Entry 5JUG (X-ray diffraction, 0.96 A resolution); this record covers chain A.

[Chain A]
Molecule: beta-1,4-mannanase
Source organism: Streptomyces sp. NRRL B-16215
Notes: EC 3.2.1.78
Amino-acid sequence (168 residues; numbered 6 to 173; the number before each row is that of its first residue):
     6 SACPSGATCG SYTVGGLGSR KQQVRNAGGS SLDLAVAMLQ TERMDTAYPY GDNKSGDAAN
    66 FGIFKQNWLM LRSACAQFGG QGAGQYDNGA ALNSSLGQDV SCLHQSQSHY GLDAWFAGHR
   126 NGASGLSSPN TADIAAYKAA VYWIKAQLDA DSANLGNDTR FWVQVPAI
Disulfides: C8-C14
Ligand contacts: beta-D-mannopyranose / alpha-D-mannopyranose: L44, Q45, T46, E47, D57, K59, D62, A63, N65, F69, K70, N72, L74, H124, R125, N126, G127, A128, S129, Y142, R165, W167, V168, Q169, V170, P171, A172, I173
What the authors report for this chain:
  - catalytic residues: D57, K59, N65
  - binding site for beta-D-mannopyranose: L44 to N72, V168 to I173
  - contacts within the chain: K59-I173

[Summary]
Chain A binds a glycan. The paper reports catalytic residues D57, K59 and N65; a binding site for
beta-D-mannopyranose at L44 and V168.
Chain A is beta-1,4-mannanase (Streptomyces sp. NRRL B-16215); the structure, Structure of an inactive (E45Q)
variant of a beta-1,4-mannanase, SsGH134, in complex with Man5, was determined by X-ray diffraction (same
publication as 5JTS and 5JU9).
